7Y5C - chains A and F of the 20 polymer chains in the assembly; structure by electron microscopy, 4.70 A resolution (low resolution: residue-level contacts below are approximate; hydrogen-bond / salt-bridge calls are withheld).

Chain A:
Protein: ATP synthase subunit alpha
From: Mycolicibacterium smegmatis
Notes: EC 7.1.2.2
Reference sequence: A0R202 (ATPA_MYCS2); residue numbers follow UniProt; this construct covers 1-548
Chain sequence (548 residues; row label = number of the first residue in the row):
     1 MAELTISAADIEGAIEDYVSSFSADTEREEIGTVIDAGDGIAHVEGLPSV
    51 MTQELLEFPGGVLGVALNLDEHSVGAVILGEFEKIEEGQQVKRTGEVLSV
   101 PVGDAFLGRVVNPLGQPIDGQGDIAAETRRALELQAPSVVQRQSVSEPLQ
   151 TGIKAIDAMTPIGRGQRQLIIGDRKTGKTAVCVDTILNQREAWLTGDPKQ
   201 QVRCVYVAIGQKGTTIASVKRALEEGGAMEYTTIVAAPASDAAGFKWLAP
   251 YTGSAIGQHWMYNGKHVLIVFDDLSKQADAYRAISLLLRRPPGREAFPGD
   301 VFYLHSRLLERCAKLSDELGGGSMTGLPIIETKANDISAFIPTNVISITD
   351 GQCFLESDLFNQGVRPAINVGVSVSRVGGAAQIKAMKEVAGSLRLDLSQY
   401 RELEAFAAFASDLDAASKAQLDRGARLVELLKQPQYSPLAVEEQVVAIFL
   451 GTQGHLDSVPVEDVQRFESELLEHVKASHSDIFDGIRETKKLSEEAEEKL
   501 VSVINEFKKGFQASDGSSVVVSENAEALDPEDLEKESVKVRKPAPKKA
Unresolved in the structure: 1-4, 517-530, 546-548
Small-molecule neighbours:
  - ATP (adenosine-5'-triphosphate), molecule 1: Asp173, Arg174, Lys175, Thr176, Gly177, Lys178, Thr179, Ala180, Phe360, Arg365, Gln433, Pro434, Gln435
  - ATP, molecule 2: Val374, Ser375, Arg376
Swiss-Prot annotation at these positions:
  - binding site (ATP): Gly172 to Thr179
  - site: Ser373 (Required for activity)
Reported in the primary citation:
  - conformationally variable residues (order/disorder transition): Glu534 to Pro545

Chain F:
Protein: ATP synthase subunit beta
From: Mycolicibacterium smegmatis
Notes: EC 7.1.2.2
Reference sequence: A0R200 (ATPB_MYCS2); residues 2-475 here = UniProt positions 2-475
Chain sequence (481 residues; each row starts with the number of its first residue; numbers below 1 keep their minus sign (Met-5 is residue -5)):
    -5 MHHHHHHTATAEKTAGRVVRITGPVVDVEFPRGSVPELFNALHAEITFGA
    45 LAKTLTLEVAQHLGDSLVRCISMQPTDGLVRGVEVTDTGASISVPVGDGV
    95 KGHVFNALGDCLDDPGYGKDFEHWSIHRKPPAFSDLEPRTEMLETGLKVV
   145 DLLTPYVRGGKIALFGGAGVGKTVLIQEMINRIARNFGGTSVFAGVGERT
   195 REGNDLWVELADANVLKDTALVFGQMDEPPGTRMRVALSALTMAEFFRDE
   245 QGQDVLLFIDNIFRFTQAGSEVSTLLGRMPSAVGYQPTLADEMGELQERI
   295 TSTRGRSITSMQAVYVPADDYTDPAPATTFAHLDATTELSRAVFSKGIFP
   345 AVDPLASSSTILDPAIVGDEHYRVAQEVIRILQRYKDLQDIIAILGIDEL
   395 SEEDKQLVNRARRIERFLSQNMMAAEQFTGQPGSTVPLKETIEAFDKLTK
   445 GEFDHLPEQAFFLIGGLDDLAKKAESLGAKL
Unresolved in the structure: -5 to 7, 472-475
Differences from the reference sequence: initiating methionine (-5); expression tag (-4 to 1)
Bound ions: Mg2+: Thr167 (together with ATP)
Small-molecule neighbours: ATP (adenosine-5'-triphosphate): Ala162, Gly163, Val164, Gly165, Lys166, Thr167, Val168, Arg193, Phe338, Phe343, Met416, Ala419, Phe422

Interface between chain A and chain F:
Contacting residue pairs - 24 pairs, chain A then chain F:
  Ile35(A) - Gly58(F)
  Ala37(A) - His56(F)
  Asp39(A) - Arg272(F)
  Glu86(A) - His56(F)
  Glu87(A) - His56(F)
  Asp119(A) - Phe127(F)
  Asp119(A) - Ser128(F)
  Arg174(A) - Phe324(F)
  Lys175(A) - Ser352(F)
  Lys212(A) - His326(F)
  Lys212(A) - Leu327(F)
  Lys212(A) - Asp328(F)
  Ala217(A) - Leu130(F)
  Arg221(A) - Pro132(F)
  Ser240(A) - Glu292(F)
  Arg282(A) - Ala276(F)
  Ala283(A) - Pro281(F)
  Leu286(A) - Met273(F)
  Leu286(A) - Pro274(F)
  Arg289(A) - Met273(F)
  Asn361(A) - Ile373(F)
  Asn361(A) - Gln377(F)
  Gln362(A) - Gln377(F)
  Phe409(A) - Glu393(F)
Interface residues without a listed pair, chain A (32 interface residues in all): Asp36, Glu83, Ile85, Gly213, Ile216, Pro238, Ala239, Lys246, Asp279, Leu287, Glu295, Ala296, Lys333
Interface residues without a listed pair, chain F (33 interface residues in all): Glu31, Leu32, Phe33, Gln55, Leu57, Lys155, Ser275, Ala284, Gly288, Glu289, Thr316, Ala325, Arg374

In short:
32 residues of chain A face 33 of chain F across their interface. Ligands of chain A: ATP. Ligands of chain F:
ATP. UniProt lists 8 ATP-binding residues on chain A. The paper reports conformational variability at
Glu534(A).
Chain A is ATP synthase subunit alpha and chain F is ATP synthase subunit beta, both from Mycolicibacterium
smegmatis; the structure, Cryo-EM structure of F-ATP synthase from Mycolicibacterium smegmatis (rotational
state 2), was determined by electron microscopy, deposited together with 7Y5A, 7Y5B and 7Y5D.
